Entry 6EYO (X-ray diffraction, 3.70 A resolution); this record covers chains H and L of the 6 polymer chains in the assembly.

[Chain H]
Molecule: 8D6 Fab heavy chain
Organism: Homo sapiens
Notes: antibody fragment or engineered binder
Amino-acid sequence (227 residues; row label = number of the first residue in the row):
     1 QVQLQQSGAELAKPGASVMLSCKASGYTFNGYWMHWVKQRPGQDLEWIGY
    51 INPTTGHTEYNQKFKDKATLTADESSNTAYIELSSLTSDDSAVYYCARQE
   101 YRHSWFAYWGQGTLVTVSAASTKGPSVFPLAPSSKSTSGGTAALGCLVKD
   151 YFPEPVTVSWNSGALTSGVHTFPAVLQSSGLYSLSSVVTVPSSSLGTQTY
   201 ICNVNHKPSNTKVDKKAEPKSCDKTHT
Not modelled in the structure: 1, 133-139, 192-199, 221-227
Disulfides: Cys22-Cys96, Cys146-Cys202
From the paper describing this entry:
  - conformationally variable residues (loop rearrangement, side-chain flip): Gly26 to Phe29, Asn30

[Chain L]
Molecule: 8D6 Fab light chain
Organism: Homo sapiens
Notes: antibody fragment or engineered binder
Amino-acid sequence (218 residues; each row starts with the number of its first residue):
     1 DIVLTQSPASLAVSLGQRATISCKASQSVDYDGDTYMNWYHQKPGQPPKL
    51 LIYAASNLDSGIPARFSGSGSGTDFTLNIHPVEEEDAATYYCQQTNEDPW
   101 TFGGGTKLEIKRTVAAPSVFIFPPSDEQLKSGTASVVCLLNNFYPREAKV
   151 QWKVDNALQSGNSQESVTEQDSKDSTYSLSSTLTLSKADYEKHKVYACEV
   201 THQGLSSPVTKSFNRGEC
Not modelled in the structure: 125-126, 160-161, 185-188
Disulfides: Cys23-Cys92, Cys138-Cys198
From the paper describing this entry:
  - binding site for alpha-D-mannopyranose: Asp32, Gly33, Asp34

[Chain H / chain L interface]
Residue-residue contacts - 44 pairs, chain H then chain L:
  Gln39(H) - Gln42(L)  hydrogen bond
  Leu45(H) - Phe102(L)  hydrophobic
  Trp47(H) - Pro99(L)  hydrophobic
  Trp47(H) - Trp100(L)
  Asn61(H) - Pro99(L)
  Tyr95(H) - Gln46(L)  hydrogen bond (side chain-backbone)
  Tyr95(H) - Pro47(L)
  Gln99(H) - Trp100(L)
  Ser104(H) - Tyr36(L)
  Ser104(H) - Asn38(L)  hydrogen bond (backbone-side chain)
  Ser104(H) - Thr95(L)  hydrogen bond (backbone-side chain)
  Trp105(H) - Asn38(L)
  Trp105(H) - Tyr40(L)
  Trp105(H) - Leu50(L)
  Trp105(H) - Tyr53(L)  hydrophobic
  Phe106(H) - Tyr40(L)  hydrogen bond (backbone-side chain)
  Phe106(H) - Gln93(L)
  Phe106(H) - Trp100(L)  hydrophobic
  Phe106(H) - Phe102(L)  hydrophobic
  Trp109(H) - Tyr40(L)
  Trp109(H) - Pro47(L)  hydrophobic
  Trp109(H) - Pro48(L)
  Gly110(H) - Pro47(L)
  Phe128(H) - Gln128(L)
  Leu130(H) - Phe122(L)
  Ala131(H) - Phe122(L)
  Ala131(H) - Pro123(L)
  Pro132(H) - Phe122(L)
  Thr141(H) - Phe120(L)
  Ala143(H) - Phe120(L)  hydrophobic
  Leu147(H) - Ser135(L)
  His170(H) - Ser178(L)
  Phe172(H) - Ser166(L)
  Phe172(H) - Thr168(L)
  Phe172(H) - Ser178(L)
  Phe172(H) - Leu179(L)
  Phe172(H) - Ser180(L)
  Pro173(H) - Ser166(L)
  Pro173(H) - Val167(L)
  Pro173(H) - Thr168(L)
  Val175(H) - Ser166(L)
  Leu176(H) - Gln164(L)
  Gln177(H) - Gln164(L)
  Ser178(H) - Gln164(L)
Also at the interface, not in a pair above, chain H (30 interface residues in all): His35, Gln43, Asp44, Ala142, Thr171
Also at the interface, not in a pair above, chain L (35 interface residues in all): Gly45, Tyr91, Asp98, Gly103, Gly104, Ile121, Ser131, Val137, Asp171

[In short]
Chain H and chain L form an interface of 30 and 35 residues respectively, with 5 hydrogen bonds. Among the
polar pairs are Gln39(H)-Gln42(L), Tyr95(H)-Gln46(L) and Ser104(H)-Asn38(L). The paper reports a binding site
for alpha-D-mannopyranose at Asp32(L), Gly33(L) and Asp34(L); conformational variability at Gly26(H) and
Asn30(H).
Chain H is 8D6 Fab heavy chain and chain L is 8D6 Fab light chain, both from Homo sapiens; the structure,
Structure of extended IgE-Fc in complex with two anti-IgE Fabs, was determined by X-ray diffraction (same
publication as 6EYN).
